Entry 5TN7 (X-ray diffraction, 2.24 A resolution); this record covers chains A and B of the 4 polymer chains in the assembly.

[Chain A (and B)]
Molecule: Estrogen receptor
From: Homo sapiens
Notes: fragment: ligand-binding domain; chain B of this document is another copy of the same molecule, construct and numbering; everything in this record applies to it too
UniProt: P03372 (ESR1_HUMAN); residues 298-554 here = UniProt positions 298-554
Sequence (257 residues; numbered 298 to 554; the number before each row is that of its first residue):
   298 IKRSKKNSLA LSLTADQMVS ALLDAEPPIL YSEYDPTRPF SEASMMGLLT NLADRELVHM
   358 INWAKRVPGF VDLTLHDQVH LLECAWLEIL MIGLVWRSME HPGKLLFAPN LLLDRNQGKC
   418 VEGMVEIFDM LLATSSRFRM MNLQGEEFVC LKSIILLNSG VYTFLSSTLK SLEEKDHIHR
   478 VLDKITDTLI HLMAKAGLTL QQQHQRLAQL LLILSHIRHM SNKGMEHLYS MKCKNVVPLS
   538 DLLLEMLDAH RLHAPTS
Unresolved in the structure: 298-304, 462-469, 549-554 (chain B: 298-304, 462-469, 548-554)
Sequence notes: engineered mutation S537 (Tyr in P03372)

[Interface between chain A and chain B]
Pairs across the interface - 52 pairs, chain A then chain B:
  A430(A) with Y459(B)
  R434(A) with Y459(B), hydrogen bond; H476(B)
  I451(A) with L509(B), hydrophobic
  N455(A) with L509(B); H513(B), hydrogen bond (backbone-side chain)
  S456(A) with H513(B)
  V458(A) with H513(B)
  Y459(A) with A430(B); R434(B), hydrogen bond; I510(B); H513(B)
  H476(A) with R434(B), hydrogen bond
  D480(A) with Q502(B); Q506(B), hydrogen bond
  T483(A) with H501(B); A505(B)
  D484(A) with Q498(B); Q502(B), hydrogen bond
  I487(A) with H501(B)
  L497(A) with L497(B), hydrophobic
  Q498(A) with D484(B)
  H501(A) with T483(B); D484(B), salt bridge; I487(B); L504(B)
  Q502(A) with D480(B); D484(B), hydrogen bond
  L504(A) with H501(B)
  A505(A) with T483(B); L508(B), hydrophobic
  Q506(A) with D480(B), hydrogen bond
  L508(A) with A505(B), hydrophobic
  L509(A) with I451(B), hydrophobic; N455(B); L508(B), hydrophobic; L511(B), hydrophobic
  I510(A) with Y459(B)
  L511(A) with L509(B), hydrophobic
  S512(A) with R515(B), hydrogen bond
  H513(A) with N455(B), hydrogen bond (side chain-backbone); S456(B); Y459(B); R515(B), hydrogen bond
  R515(A) with S512(B), hydrogen bond; H513(B); H516(B)
  H516(A) with R515(B), hydrogen bond; N519(B), hydrogen bond
  N519(A) with H516(B), hydrogen bond; N519(B), hydrogen bond
  H547(A) with K520(B)
Also at the interface, not in a pair above, chain A (31 interface residues in all): L479, Q500
Also at the interface, not in a pair above, chain B (30 interface residues in all): E385, V458

[Overview]
The interface between chain A and chain B involves 31 residues on one side and 30 on the other; the contacts
include 16 hydrogen bonds and 1 salt bridge. Polar contacts include H501(A)-D484(B), R434(A)-Y459(B) and
N455(A)-H513(B).
Chain A and chain B are both Estrogen receptor (Homo sapiens); the structure, Crystal Structure of the
ER-alpha Ligand-binding Domain (Y537S) in Complex with
(E)-3'-fluoro-4'-hydroxy-3-((hydroxyiminio)methyl)-[1,1'-biphenyl]-4-olate, was determined by X-ray
diffraction together with 5KR9, 5KRA, 5KRC, 5KRF, 5KRH, 5KRI and 43 further entries from the same study.
